Entry 5GK0 (X-ray diffraction, 2.33 A resolution); this record covers chains A and D.

[Chain A (and D)]
Molecule: Ketosynthase StlD
Source organism: Photorhabdus luminescens subsp. laumondii
Notes: chain D of this document is another copy of the same molecule, construct and numbering; everything in this record applies to it too
UniProtKB: Q7N4Z6 (Q7N4Z6_PHOLL); residues 1-382 here = UniProt positions 1-382
Chain sequence (402 residues; row label = number of the first residue in the row; numbers below 1 keep their minus sign (Mse-19 is residue -19)):
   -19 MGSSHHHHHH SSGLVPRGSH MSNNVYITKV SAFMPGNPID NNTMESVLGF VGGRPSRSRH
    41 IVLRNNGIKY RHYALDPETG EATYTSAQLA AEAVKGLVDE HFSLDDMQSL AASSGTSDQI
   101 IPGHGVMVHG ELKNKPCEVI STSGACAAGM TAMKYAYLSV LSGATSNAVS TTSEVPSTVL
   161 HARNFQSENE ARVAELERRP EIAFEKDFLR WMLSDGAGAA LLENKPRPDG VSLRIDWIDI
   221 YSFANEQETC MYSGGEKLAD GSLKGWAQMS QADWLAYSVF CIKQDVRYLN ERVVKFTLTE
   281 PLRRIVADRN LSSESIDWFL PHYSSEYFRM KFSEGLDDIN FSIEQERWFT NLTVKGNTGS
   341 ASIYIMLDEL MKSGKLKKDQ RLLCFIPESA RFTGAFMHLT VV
Disordered / not traced: -19 to 2
Modified / non-standard residues: Mse-19, Mse1 (selenomethionine); Mse14, Mse24, Mse87, Mse107, Mse130, Mse133, Mse192, Mse231, Mse249, Mse310, Mse346, Mse351, Mse377 (selenomethionine; parent Met); Cys126 (3-sulfinoalanine; CSD)
Sequence notes: expression tag (-19 to 0)

[Interface between chain A and chain D]
Contacting residue pairs - 126 pairs, chain A then chain D:
  Ala62(A) - Gln248(D)
  Gly95(A) - Ile101(D)
  Asp98(A) - Gly234(D)
  Asp98(A) - Gly245(D)
  Asp98(A) - Trp246(D)
  Gln99(A) - Ser233(D)
  Gln99(A) - Gly234(D)
  Gln99(A) - Leu243(D)
  Ile100(A) - Ser233(D)  hydrogen bond (backbone-backbone)
  Ile101(A) - Gly95(D)
  Ile101(A) - Gly124(D)
  Ile101(A) - Mse231(D)
  Ile101(A) - Tyr232(D)
  Ile101(A) - Ser233(D)  hydrogen bond (backbone-backbone)
  Pro102(A) - Thr229(D)
  Pro102(A) - Mse231(D)
  Pro102(A) - Ala370(D)
  Gly103(A) - Gly124(D)
  Val106(A) - Ala224(D)
  Mse107(A) - Thr229(D)
  Mse107(A) - Leu243(D)  hydrophobic
  Mse107(A) - Arg371(D)
  His109(A) - Ser222(D)  hydrogen bond
  His109(A) - Ala224(D)
  His109(A) - Asn225(D)
  Gly110(A) - Ala224(D)
  Gly110(A) - Arg371(D)
  Lys113(A) - Asn225(D)  hydrogen bond (side chain-backbone)
  Lys113(A) - Glu226(D)  salt bridge
  Asn114(A) - Asn225(D)
  Pro116(A) - Tyr221(D)
  Pro116(A) - Ser222(D)
  Pro116(A) - Phe223(D)  hydrophobic
  Pro116(A) - Asn225(D)
  Pro116(A) - Arg284(D)
  Cys117(A) - Tyr221(D)
  Cys117(A) - Ser222(D)  hydrogen bond (backbone-backbone)
  Glu118(A) - Lys134(D)  salt bridge
  Glu118(A) - Ile220(D)
  Val119(A) - Ser222(D)
  Ile120(A) - Thr131(D)
  Ser121(A) - Thr122(D)
  Ser121(A) - Ser123(D)  hydrogen bond (backbone-backbone)
  Thr122(A) - Ser121(D)
  Ser123(A) - Ser121(D)  hydrogen bond (backbone-backbone)
  Ser123(A) - Thr122(D)
  Ser123(A) - Ser123(D)
  Gly124(A) - Gly103(D)
  Thr131(A) - Ile120(D)
  Lys134(A) - Glu118(D)  salt bridge
  Lys134(A) - Tyr135(D)
  Tyr135(A) - Lys134(D)
  Tyr135(A) - Tyr135(D)  hydrophobic
  Tyr135(A) - Leu138(D)  hydrophobic
  Leu138(A) - Tyr135(D)  hydrophobic
  Leu138(A) - Leu138(D)  hydrophobic
  Leu138(A) - Ser139(D)
  Leu138(A) - Ser142(D)
  Leu138(A) - Ala144(D)  hydrophobic
  Ser139(A) - Leu138(D)
  Leu141(A) - Ser142(D)
  Ser142(A) - Leu138(D)
  Ser142(A) - Leu141(D)
  Ser142(A) - Ser142(D)
  Thr158(A) - Ala247(D)
  Thr158(A) - Gln248(D)
  Val159(A) - Trp246(D)  hydrophobic
  Arg163(A) - Ala247(D)  hydrogen bond (side chain-backbone)
  Arg163(A) - Gln248(D)
  Arg163(A) - Gln251(D)
  Asn164(A) - Gln251(D)  hydrogen bond (backbone-side chain)
  Gln166(A) - Gln251(D)
  Ser167(A) - Gln251(D)  hydrogen bond
  Ile220(A) - Glu118(D)  hydrogen bond (backbone-backbone)
  Tyr221(A) - Pro116(D)
  Tyr221(A) - Cys117(D)
  Ser222(A) - His109(D)  hydrogen bond
  Ser222(A) - Pro116(D)
  Ser222(A) - Cys117(D)  hydrogen bond (backbone-backbone)
  Ser222(A) - Val119(D)
  Phe223(A) - Pro116(D)  hydrophobic
  Ala224(A) - Val106(D)
  Ala224(A) - His109(D)
  Ala224(A) - Gly110(D)
  Asn225(A) - His109(D)
  Asn225(A) - Lys113(D)
  Asn225(A) - Asn114(D)
  Asn225(A) - Pro116(D)
  Thr229(A) - Pro102(D)
  Thr229(A) - Mse107(D)
  Mse231(A) - Ile101(D)
  Mse231(A) - Pro102(D)
  Tyr232(A) - Ile101(D)
  Ser233(A) - Gln99(D)
  Ser233(A) - Ile100(D)  hydrogen bond (backbone-backbone)
  Ser233(A) - Ile101(D)  hydrogen bond (backbone-backbone)
  Gly234(A) - Asp98(D)
  Gly234(A) - Gln99(D)
  Leu243(A) - Gln99(D)
  Leu243(A) - Mse107(D)  hydrophobic
  Gly245(A) - Asp98(D)
  Trp246(A) - Asp98(D)  hydrogen bond (backbone-backbone)
  Trp246(A) - Val159(D)  hydrophobic
  Trp246(A) - Phe260(D)  hydrophobic
  Ala247(A) - Thr158(D)
  Ala247(A) - Arg163(D)
  Gln248(A) - Ala62(D)
  Gln248(A) - Thr158(D)
  Gln248(A) - Arg163(D)
  Gln251(A) - Arg163(D)
  Gln251(A) - Asn164(D)  hydrogen bond (side chain-backbone)
  Gln251(A) - Gln166(D)
  Gln251(A) - Ser167(D)  hydrogen bond
  Gln251(A) - Leu255(D)
  Trp254(A) - Leu255(D)  hydrophobic
  Leu255(A) - Gln251(D)
  Leu255(A) - Trp254(D)  hydrophobic
  Leu255(A) - Leu255(D)  hydrophobic
  Phe260(A) - Trp246(D)  hydrophobic
  Phe260(A) - Trp254(D)  hydrophobic
  Phe260(A) - Phe260(D)  hydrophobic
  Arg284(A) - Pro116(D)
  Ala370(A) - Pro102(D)
  Arg371(A) - Val106(D)
  Arg371(A) - Mse107(D)
  Arg371(A) - Gly110(D)
Also at the interface, not in a pair above, chain A (66 interface residues in all): Ser97, Lys115, Ala125, Ala144, Phe165, Glu226, Thr373
Also at the interface, not in a pair above, chain D (66 interface residues in all): Ser97, Lys115, Ala125, Phe165, Thr373

[Summary]
The chain A/chain D interface involves 66 residues from each chain, with 18 hydrogen bonds and 3 salt bridges.
Polar contacts include Lys113(A)-Glu226(D), Glu118(A)-Lys134(D) and His109(A)-Ser222(D).
Both chains are Ketosynthase StlD (Photorhabdus luminescens subsp. laumondii). Entry 5GK0 (Crystal structure
of selnomethionin-labeled ketosynthase StlD) was determined by X-ray diffraction.
